Entry 8IAD (electron microscopy, 3.16 A resolution); this record covers chains A and B.

Chain A (and B):
Molecule: Chloride channel protein CLC-a
Organism: Arabidopsis thaliana
Notes: chain B of this document is another copy of the same molecule, construct and numbering; everything in this record applies to it too
UniProtKB: P92941 (CLCA_ARATH); residues 1-775 here = UniProt positions 1-775
Chain sequence (775 residues; each row starts with the number of its first residue):
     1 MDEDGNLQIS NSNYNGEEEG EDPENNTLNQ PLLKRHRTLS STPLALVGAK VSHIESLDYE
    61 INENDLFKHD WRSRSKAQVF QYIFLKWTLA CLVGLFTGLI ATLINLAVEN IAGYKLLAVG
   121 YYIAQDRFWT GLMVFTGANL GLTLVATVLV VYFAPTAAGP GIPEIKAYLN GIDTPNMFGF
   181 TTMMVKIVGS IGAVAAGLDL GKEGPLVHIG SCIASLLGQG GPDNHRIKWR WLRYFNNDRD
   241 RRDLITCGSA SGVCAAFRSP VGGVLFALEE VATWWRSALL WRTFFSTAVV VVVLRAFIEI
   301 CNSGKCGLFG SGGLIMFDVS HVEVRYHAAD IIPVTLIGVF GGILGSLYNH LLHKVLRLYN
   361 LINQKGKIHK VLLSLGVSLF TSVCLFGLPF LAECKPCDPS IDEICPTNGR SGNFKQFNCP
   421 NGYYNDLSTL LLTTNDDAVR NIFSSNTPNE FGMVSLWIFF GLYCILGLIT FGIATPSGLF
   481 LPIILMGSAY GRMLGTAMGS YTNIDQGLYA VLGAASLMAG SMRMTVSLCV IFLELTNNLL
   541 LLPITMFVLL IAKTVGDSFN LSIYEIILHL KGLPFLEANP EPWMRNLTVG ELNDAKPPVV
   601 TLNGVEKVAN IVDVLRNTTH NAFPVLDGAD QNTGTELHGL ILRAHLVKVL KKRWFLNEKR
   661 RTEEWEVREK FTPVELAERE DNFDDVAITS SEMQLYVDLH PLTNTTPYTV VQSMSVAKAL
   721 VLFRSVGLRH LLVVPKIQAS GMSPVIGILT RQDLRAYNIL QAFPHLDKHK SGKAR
Not modelled in the structure: 1-53, 629-633, 738-742, 768-775
Disulfides: Cys301-Cys306, Cys394-Cys419, Cys397-Cys405
Metal / ion sites: Mg2+: Glu55 (together with ATP)
Residues lining bound ligands:
  - ATP (adenosine-5'-triphosphate): Ile54, Glu55, Ser56, Lys596, Pro597, Pro598, Val599, Val600, Thr619, His620, Asn621, Ala622, Phe623, Pro624, Arg729, His730, Ile748, Thr750, Gln752, Asp753
  - PIO ([(2R)-2-octanoyloxy-3-[oxidanyl-[(1R,2R,3S,4R,5R,6S)-2,3,6-tris(oxidanyl)-4,5-diphosphonooxy-cyclohexyl]oxy-phosphoryl]oxy-propyl] octanoate), molecule 1: Trp71, Arg72, Ile83, Phe84, Lys86, Trp87, Arg276, Ala278, Trp281, Arg282, Phe285
  - PIO, molecule 2: Phe547, Leu550, Ile551, Thr554, Asn579
Reported in the primary citation:
  - binding site for nitrate ion: Pro160, Ile162, Glu164, Leu479, Met522, Tyr564, Lys571
  - specificity-determining residues: Pro160
  - conformationally variable residues (loop rearrangement): Gly304 to His327

Chain A / chain B interface:
Contacting residue pairs (111):
  Glu60(A) - Lys718(B)  salt bridge
  Ile61(A) - Arg585(B)
  Ile61(A) - Lys718(B)  hydrogen bond (backbone-side chain)
  Glu63(A) - Arg585(B)  salt bridge
  Glu63(A) - Ser715(B)  hydrogen bond
  Glu63(A) - Lys718(B)
  Asp70(A) - Arg585(B)  salt bridge
  Arg72(A) - Asn579(B)
  Arg72(A) - Pro580(B)  hydrogen bond (side chain-backbone)
  Arg72(A) - Pro582(B)
  Pro260(A) - Leu542(B)  hydrophobic
  Pro260(A) - Met546(B)  hydrophobic
  Val261(A) - Cys529(B)  hydrophobic
  Val261(A) - Val530(B)  hydrophobic
  Leu265(A) - Leu265(B)  hydrophobic
  Leu268(A) - Leu268(B)  hydrophobic
  Glu269(A) - Trp281(B)
  Leu280(A) - Val526(B)  hydrophobic
  Trp281(A) - Glu269(B)
  Trp281(A) - Thr525(B)
  Trp281(A) - Lys553(B)
  Phe284(A) - Thr525(B)
  Phe284(A) - Val526(B)  hydrophobic
  Phe284(A) - Cys529(B)  hydrophobic
  Phe284(A) - Met546(B)  hydrophobic
  Phe285(A) - Phe547(B)  hydrophobic
  Phe285(A) - Leu550(B)  hydrophobic
  Ala288(A) - Met546(B)  hydrophobic
  Ala288(A) - Phe547(B)  hydrophobic
  Val289(A) - Phe547(B)  hydrophobic
  Val291(A) - Pro543(B)  hydrophobic
  Val292(A) - Pro543(B)  hydrophobic
  Val292(A) - Phe547(B)  hydrophobic
  Arg295(A) - Pro543(B)
  Glu299(A) - Arg325(B)  salt bridge
  Leu314(A) - Arg325(B)
  Leu314(A) - Leu540(B)  hydrophobic
  Ile315(A) - Leu539(B)  hydrophobic
  Ile315(A) - Leu540(B)  hydrophobic
  Arg325(A) - Glu299(B)  salt bridge
  Arg325(A) - Leu314(B)
  Thr525(A) - Trp281(B)  hydrogen bond
  Thr525(A) - Phe284(B)
  Val526(A) - Leu280(B)  hydrophobic
  Val526(A) - Phe284(B)  hydrophobic
  Cys529(A) - Val261(B)  hydrophobic
  Cys529(A) - Phe284(B)  hydrophobic
  Val530(A) - Val261(B)  hydrophobic
  Leu533(A) - Leu533(B)  hydrophobic
  Leu533(A) - Glu534(B)
  Glu534(A) - Leu533(B)
  Glu534(A) - Leu539(B)
  Glu534(A) - Leu542(B)
  Asn537(A) - Leu539(B)
  Leu539(A) - Ile315(B)  hydrophobic
  Leu539(A) - Glu534(B)
  Leu539(A) - Asn537(B)
  Leu540(A) - Arg295(B)
  Leu540(A) - Leu314(B)  hydrophobic
  Leu540(A) - Ile315(B)  hydrophobic
  Leu542(A) - Pro260(B)  hydrophobic
  Leu542(A) - Glu534(B)
  Pro543(A) - Val291(B)  hydrophobic
  Pro543(A) - Val292(B)  hydrophobic
  Pro543(A) - Arg295(B)
  Met546(A) - Pro260(B)  hydrophobic
  Met546(A) - Phe284(B)  hydrophobic
  Met546(A) - Ala288(B)  hydrophobic
  Phe547(A) - Phe285(B)  hydrophobic
  Phe547(A) - Ala288(B)  hydrophobic
  Phe547(A) - Val289(B)  hydrophobic
  Phe547(A) - Val292(B)  hydrophobic
  Leu550(A) - Phe285(B)  hydrophobic
  Lys553(A) - Trp281(B)
  Asn579(A) - Arg72(B)
  Pro580(A) - Arg72(B)  hydrogen bond (backbone-side chain)
  Pro582(A) - Arg72(B)
  Arg585(A) - Ile61(B)
  Arg585(A) - Glu63(B)  salt bridge
  Arg585(A) - Asp70(B)  salt bridge
  Thr635(A) - Ile737(B)
  Leu637(A) - Lys736(B)
  Asn704(A) - Lys718(B)
  Thr706(A) - Ser713(B)
  Thr706(A) - Ser715(B)
  Thr706(A) - Lys718(B)  hydrogen bond (backbone-side chain)
  Pro707(A) - Met714(B)
  Tyr708(A) - Lys718(B)  hydrogen bond (side chain-backbone)
  Tyr708(A) - Val721(B)
  Tyr708(A) - Leu722(B)  hydrophobic
  Thr709(A) - Thr709(B)
  Thr709(A) - Val711(B)
  Val711(A) - Thr709(B)
  Ser713(A) - Thr706(B)
  Met714(A) - Pro707(B)
  Ser715(A) - Glu63(B)  hydrogen bond
  Ser715(A) - Thr706(B)
  Lys718(A) - Glu60(B)  salt bridge
  Lys718(A) - Ile61(B)  hydrogen bond (side chain-backbone)
  Lys718(A) - Glu63(B)
  Lys718(A) - Asn704(B)
  Lys718(A) - Thr706(B)  hydrogen bond (side chain-backbone)
  Lys718(A) - Tyr708(B)  hydrogen bond (backbone-side chain)
  Val721(A) - Tyr708(B)
  Leu722(A) - Tyr708(B)  hydrophobic
  Leu722(A) - Leu722(B)  hydrophobic
  Lys736(A) - Leu637(B)
  Ile737(A) - Thr635(B)
  Ile737(A) - Ile737(B)
  Ile737(A) - Pro744(B)  hydrophobic
  Pro744(A) - Ile737(B)  hydrophobic
Interface residues without a listed pair, chain A (69 interface residues in all): Ser73, Ser277, Tyr326, Leu549, Asn586, Ala717, Ser725, Val726, Val734, Pro735
Interface residues without a listed pair, chain B (69 interface residues in all): Ser73, Ser277, Tyr326, Leu549, Asn586, Ala717, Ser725, Val726, Val734, Pro735

In short:
Chain A and chain B each contribute 69 residues to their interface; the contacts include 11 hydrogen bonds and
8 salt bridges. Polar pairs include Glu60(A)-Lys718(B), Glu63(A)-Arg585(B) and Asp70(A)-Arg585(B). Ligands of
chain A: ATP and compound PIO. From the paper: a binding site for nitrate ion at Pro160(A), Ile162(A) and
Glu164(A) among others; the specificity determinant Pro160(A).
Chain A and chain B are both Chloride channel protein CLC-a (Arabidopsis thaliana); the structure, The
Arabidopsis CLCa transporter bound with nitrate, ATP and PIP2, was determined by electron microscopy,
deposited together with 8IAB.
